Entry 8VH2 (electron microscopy, 4.31 A resolution (low resolution: residue-level contacts below are approximate; hydrogen-bond / salt-bridge calls are withheld)); this record covers chains B and J of the 12 polymer chains in the assembly.

[Chain B (and J)]
Name: Envelope glycoprotein gp160
From: Human immunodeficiency virus 1
Notes: chain J of this document is another copy of the same molecule, construct and numbering; everything in this record applies to it too
UniProt: M4M5H1 (M4M5H1_9HIV1); residues 506-664 here correspond to UniProt positions 489-647 (UniProt number = residue number - 17)
Sequence (159 residues; each row starts with the number of its first residue):
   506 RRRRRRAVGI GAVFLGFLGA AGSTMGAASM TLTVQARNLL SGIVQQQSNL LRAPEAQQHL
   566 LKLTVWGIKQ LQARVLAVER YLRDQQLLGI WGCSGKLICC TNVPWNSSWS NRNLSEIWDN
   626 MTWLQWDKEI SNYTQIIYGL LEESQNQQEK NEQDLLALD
Unresolved in the structure: 506-517, 547-571
Construct notes: conflict Arg-506 (Val489 in M4M5H1), Arg-507 (Gly490 in M4M5H1), Arg-509 (Glu492 in M4M5H1), 22 further conflict positions vs the reference (M4M5H1) not listed
Disulfides: Cys-598/Cys-604

[How chain B and chain J interact]
Residue-residue contacts (21):
  Met-535(B) / Lys-655(J)
  Thr-538(B) / Asn-651(J)
  Ala-541(B) / Gln-591(J)
  Arg-542(B) / Gln-591(J)
  Arg-542(B) / Glu-647(J)
  Leu-544(B) / Arg-588(J)
  Leu-545(B) / Glu-584(J)
  Leu-545(B) / Arg-588(J)
  Ser-546(B) / Glu-584(J)
  Arg-579(B) / Gln-577(J)
  Arg-579(B) / Glu-584(J)
  Val-580(B) / Val-580(J)
  Val-583(B) / Leu-587(J)
  Tyr-586(B) / Gln-591(J)
  Leu-602(B) / Glu-654(J)
  Cys-604(B) / Leu-661(J)
  Cys-605(B) / Leu-661(J)
  Cys-605(B) / Ala-662(J)
  Thr-606(B) / Ala-662(J)
  Asn-607(B) / Ala-662(J)
  Asn-607(B) / Leu-663(J)
Interface residues without a listed pair, chain B (20 interface residues in all): Leu-576, Leu-587, Lys-601, Ile-603
Interface residues without a listed pair, chain J (16 interface residues in all): Leu-576, Leu-581, Ile-595

[Summary]
20 residues of chain B face 16 of chain J across their interface.
Both chains are Envelope glycoprotein gp160 (Human immunodeficiency virus 1). Entry 8VH2 (CH235.12 Fab bound
to the HIV-1 CH505.M5 SOSIP) was determined by electron microscopy together with 8VGV, 8VGW and 8VH3 from the
same study.
